7YG1 - chains A and B; structure by electron microscopy, 3.77 A resolution.

Chain A (and B):
Molecule: Solute carrier family 12 member 3
Source organism: Homo sapiens
Notes: chain B of this document is another copy of the same molecule, construct and numbering; everything in this record applies to it too
UniProtKB: P55017 (S12A3_HUMAN); aligned to UniProt positions 1-1020 over residues 2-1021 (the alignment contains insertions or deletions, so no single offset holds)
Amino-acid sequence (1053 residues; numbered 2 to 1054; the number before each row is that of its first residue):
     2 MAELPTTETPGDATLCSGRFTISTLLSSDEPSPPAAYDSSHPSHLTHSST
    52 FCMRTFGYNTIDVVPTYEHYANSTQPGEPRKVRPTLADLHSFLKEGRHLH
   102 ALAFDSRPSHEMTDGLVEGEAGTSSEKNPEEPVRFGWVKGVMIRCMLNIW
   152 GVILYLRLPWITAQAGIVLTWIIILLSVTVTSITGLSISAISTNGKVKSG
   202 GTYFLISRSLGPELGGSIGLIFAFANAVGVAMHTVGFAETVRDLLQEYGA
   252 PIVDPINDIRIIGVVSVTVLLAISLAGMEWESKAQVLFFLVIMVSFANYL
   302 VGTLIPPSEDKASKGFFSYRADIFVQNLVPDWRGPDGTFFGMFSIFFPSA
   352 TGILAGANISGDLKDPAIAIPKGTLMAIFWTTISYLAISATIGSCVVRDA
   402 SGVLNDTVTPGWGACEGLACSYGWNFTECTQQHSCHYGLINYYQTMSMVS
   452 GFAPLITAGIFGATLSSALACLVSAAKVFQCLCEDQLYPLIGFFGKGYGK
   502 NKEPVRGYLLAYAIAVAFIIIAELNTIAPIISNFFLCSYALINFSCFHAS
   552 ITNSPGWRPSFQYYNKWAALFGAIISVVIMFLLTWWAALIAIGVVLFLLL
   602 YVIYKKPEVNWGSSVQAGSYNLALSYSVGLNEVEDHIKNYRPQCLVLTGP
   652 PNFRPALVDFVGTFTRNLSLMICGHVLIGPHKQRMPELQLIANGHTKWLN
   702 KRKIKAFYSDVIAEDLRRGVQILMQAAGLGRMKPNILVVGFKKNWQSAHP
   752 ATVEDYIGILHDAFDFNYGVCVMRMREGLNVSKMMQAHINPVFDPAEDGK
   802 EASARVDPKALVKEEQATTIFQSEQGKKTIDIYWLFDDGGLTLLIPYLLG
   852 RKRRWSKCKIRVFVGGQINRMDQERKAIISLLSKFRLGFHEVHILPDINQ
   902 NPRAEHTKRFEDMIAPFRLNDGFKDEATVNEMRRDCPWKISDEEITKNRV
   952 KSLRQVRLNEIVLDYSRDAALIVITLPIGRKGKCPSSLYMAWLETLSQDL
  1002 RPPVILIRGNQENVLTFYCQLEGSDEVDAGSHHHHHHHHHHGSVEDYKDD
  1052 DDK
Unresolved in the structure: 2-616, 788-806, 1021-1054
Sequence notes: engineered mutation Gly-264 (Ala in P55017); expression tag (1022-1054)
Swiss-Prot annotation at these positions:
  - binding site (Na(+)): Ser-468
  - modified residue: Ser-44 (Phosphoserine), Thr-47 (Phosphothreonine), Ser-50 (Phosphoserine), Thr-51 (Phosphothreonine), Thr-56 (Phosphothreonine), Thr-61 (Phosphothreonine), Ser-74 (Phosphoserine), Ser-92 (Phosphoserine)
Reported in the primary citation:
  - mutagenesis - C421R: decreased expression
  - mutagenesis - H234A, H234Q, H234Y, C421R: decreased stability
  - disease-associated variants - I150M, V153M, I154F, H234Q, P349L, Y386C (citing earlier work)
  - specificity-determining residues: His-234 (proposed by the authors, not directly observed)

Interface between chain A and chain B:
Residue-residue contacts (79; chain A residue first):
  Tyr-621(A) / Leu-631(B)  hydrophobic
  Tyr-621(A) / Arg-642(B)
  Tyr-621(A) / Gln-644(B)  hydrogen bond
  Tyr-621(A) / Arg-732(B)  hydrogen bond (side chain-backbone)
  Tyr-621(A) / Met-733(B)
  Leu-623(A) / Tyr-627(B)  hydrophobic
  Ala-624(A) / Met-733(B)  hydrophobic
  Leu-625(A) / Ser-670(B)
  Leu-625(A) / Leu-671(B)
  Leu-625(A) / Met-733(B)  hydrophobic
  Tyr-627(A) / Ser-620(B)  hydrogen bond (backbone-side chain)
  Tyr-627(A) / Leu-623(B)  hydrophobic
  Tyr-627(A) / Tyr-627(B)  hydrophobic
  Ser-628(A) / Phe-708(B)
  Val-629(A) / Asn-668(B)
  Val-629(A) / Lys-706(B)
  Leu-631(A) / Gln-617(B)
  Leu-631(A) / Ala-618(B)  hydrophobic
  Leu-631(A) / Ser-620(B)
  Asn-632(A) / Asn-701(B)
  Asn-632(A) / Lys-706(B)
  Asn-632(A) / Ala-707(B)
  Asn-632(A) / Phe-708(B)
  Glu-633(A) / Asn-701(B)  hydrogen bond
  Val-634(A) / Gln-617(B)
  Asp-636(A) / Asn-694(B)  hydrogen bond
  Asn-640(A) / Gln-617(B)  hydrogen bond (side chain-backbone)
  Asn-640(A) / Ala-618(B)  hydrogen bond (side chain-backbone)
  Arg-642(A) / Ala-618(B)
  Arg-642(A) / Tyr-621(B)
  Arg-642(A) / Asn-622(B)
  Gln-644(A) / Tyr-621(B)  hydrogen bond
  Asn-668(A) / Leu-625(B)
  Leu-669(A) / Asn-622(B)
  Leu-669(A) / Leu-625(B)
  Ser-670(A) / Tyr-621(B)
  Ser-670(A) / Leu-625(B)
  Leu-671(A) / Tyr-621(B)
  Leu-671(A) / Leu-730(B)  hydrophobic
  Met-686(A) / Asp-766(B)
  Asn-694(A) / Asp-636(B)  hydrogen bond
  Asn-701(A) / Asn-632(B)
  Asn-701(A) / Glu-633(B)
  Lys-706(A) / Leu-625(B)
  Lys-706(A) / Val-629(B)
  Ala-707(A) / Val-629(B)
  Ala-707(A) / Asn-632(B)  hydrogen bond (backbone-side chain)
  Phe-708(A) / Ser-628(B)
  Phe-708(A) / Val-629(B)  hydrophobic
  Phe-708(A) / Asn-632(B)
  Phe-708(A) / Leu-730(B)
  Phe-708(A) / Gly-731(B)
  Asp-711(A) / Gln-726(B)
  Val-712(A) / Gln-726(B)
  Ile-713(A) / Gln-726(B)  hydrogen bond (backbone-side chain)
  Ile-723(A) / Ile-723(B)  hydrophobic
  Ile-723(A) / Ala-727(B)
  Gln-726(A) / Asp-711(B)
  Gln-726(A) / Ile-713(B)  hydrogen bond (side chain-backbone)
  Gln-726(A) / Ile-723(B)
  Ala-727(A) / Ile-723(B)
  Ala-727(A) / Leu-724(B)  hydrophobic
  Ala-727(A) / Ala-727(B)
  Ala-727(A) / Ala-728(B)  hydrogen bond (backbone-backbone)
  Ala-728(A) / Ala-727(B)
  Gly-729(A) / Gly-729(B)  hydrogen bond (backbone-backbone)
  Gly-729(A) / Leu-730(B)
  Leu-730(A) / Leu-671(B)  hydrophobic
  Leu-730(A) / Phe-708(B)  hydrophobic
  Leu-730(A) / Leu-730(B)  hydrophobic
  Gly-731(A) / Phe-708(B)
  Gly-731(A) / Tyr-709(B)
  Arg-732(A) / Asn-694(B)  hydrogen bond
  Met-733(A) / Phe-708(B)  hydrophobic
  Lys-734(A) / Ser-710(B)
  Lys-734(A) / Asp-711(B)
  Asp-766(A) / Lys-683(B)
  Asp-766(A) / Gln-684(B)
  Phe-767(A) / Gln-684(B)
Interface residues without a listed pair, chain A (49 interface residues in all): Ser-620, Asn-622, Glu-635, Gln-684, Lys-698, Tyr-709, Gln-722, Leu-724, Asn-768
Interface residues without a listed pair, chain B (47 interface residues in all): Gly-619, Val-634, Leu-669, Val-712, Phe-767, Asn-768

In short:
49 residues of chain A face 47 of chain B across their interface; the contacts include 15 hydrogen bonds.
Polar pairs include Tyr-621(A)/Gln-644(B), Tyr-621(A)/Arg-732(B) and Tyr-627(A)/Ser-620(B). Curated annotation
(UniProt) lists Na+-binding residue Ser-468(A) on chain A. The paper reports that H234A, H234Q and H234Y of
chain A, among others, reduce stability; the specificity determinant His-234(A).
Chain A and chain B are both Solute carrier family 12 member 3 (Homo sapiens); the structure, Cryo-EM
structure of the C-terminal domain of the human sodium-chloride cotransporter, was determined by electron
microscopy together with 7Y6I and 7YG0 from the same study.
